PDB entry 3NMU | X-ray diffraction, 2.73 A resolution | chains A and F of the 5 polymer chains in the assembly

== Chain A ==
Name: NOP5/NOP56 related protein
Source organism: Pyrococcus furiosus
UniProt: Q8U4M1 (Q8U4M1_PYRFU); residues 8-373 here correspond to UniProt positions 4-369 (UniProt number = residue number - 4)
Chain sequence (379 residues; numbered -5 to 373; the number before each row is that of its first residue; numbers below 1 keep their minus sign (Met-5 is residue -5)):
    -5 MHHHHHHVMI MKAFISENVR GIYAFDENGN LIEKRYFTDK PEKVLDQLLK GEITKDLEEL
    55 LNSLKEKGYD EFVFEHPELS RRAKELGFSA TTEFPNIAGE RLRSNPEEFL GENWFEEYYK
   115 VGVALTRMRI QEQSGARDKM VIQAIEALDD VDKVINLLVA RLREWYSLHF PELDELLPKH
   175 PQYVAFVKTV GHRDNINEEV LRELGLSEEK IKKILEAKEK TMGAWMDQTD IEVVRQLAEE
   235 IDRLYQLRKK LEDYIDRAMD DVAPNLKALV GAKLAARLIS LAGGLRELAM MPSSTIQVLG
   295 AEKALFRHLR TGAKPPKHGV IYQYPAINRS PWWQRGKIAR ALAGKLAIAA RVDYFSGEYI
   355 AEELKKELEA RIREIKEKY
Disordered / not traced: -5 to 7

== Chain F ==
Name: Fibrillarin-like rRNA/tRNA 2'-O-methyltransferase
Source organism: Pyrococcus furiosus
Notes: EC 2.1.1.-
UniProt: Q8U4M2 (FLPA_PYRFU); numbering as in UniProt (aligned over 1-227)
Chain sequence (234 residues; row label = number of the first residue in the row; numbers below 1 keep their minus sign (Met-6 is residue -6)):
    -6 MHHHHHHMVE VKKHKFPGVY VVIDDDGSEK IATKNLVPGQ RVYGERVIKW EGEEYRIWNP
    54 HRSKLGAAIV NGLKNFPIKP GKSVLYLGIA SGTTASHVSD IVGWEGKIYG IEFSPRVLRE
   114 LVPIVEERRN IIPILGDATK PEEYRALVTK VDVIFEDVAQ PTQAKILIDN AKAYLKRGGY
   174 GMIAVKSRSI DVTKEPEQVF KEVERELSEY FEVIERLNLE PYEKDHALFV VRKP
Disordered / not traced: -6 to 0
Ligand contacts: S-adenosylmethionine (SAM): Lys57, Gly81, Ala83, Ile104, Glu105, Phe106, Ser107, Val110, Gly129, Asp130, Ala131, Thr132, Asp150, Val151, Gln153
UniProt features mapped onto this chain:
  - binding site (S-adenosyl-L-methionine): Thr86, Thr87, Glu105, Phe106, Asp130, Ala131, Asp150 to Gln153

== Interface between chain A and chain F ==
Pairs across the interface (74):
  Glu11(A) with Arg138(F), salt bridge; Ala139(F)
  Asn12(A) with Ala139(F)
  Val13(A) with Ala139(F)
  Leu39(A) with Ala139(F), hydrophobic
  Leu42(A) with Arg138(F)
  Leu43(A) with Glu136(F); Arg138(F), hydrogen bond (backbone-side chain); Ala139(F)
  Glu69(A) with Glu135(F); Arg138(F)
  His70(A) with Glu136(F), salt bridge; Arg138(F)
  Phe88(A) with Pro134(F), hydrophobic; Glu135(F); Tyr167(F)
  Pro89(A) with Lys165(F); Ala166(F), hydrophobic
  Glu94(A) with Lys143(F)
  Arg97(A) with Arg138(F); Val141(F); Thr142(F); Lys143(F), hydrogen bond (backbone-backbone); Ala166(F), hydrogen bond (side chain-backbone); Tyr167(F)
  Ser98(A) with Lys143(F)
  Pro100(A) with Thr142(F)
  Trp108(A) with Lys100(F); Tyr102(F); Thr142(F)
  Phe109(A) with Lys100(F); Tyr102(F); Arg122(F); Ile125(F), hydrophobic
  Tyr112(A) with Ile125(F); Ala139(F); Leu140(F); Val141(F); Thr142(F)
  Tyr113(A) with Val118(F), hydrogen bond (side chain-backbone); Glu119(F); Arg122(F); Ile124(F); Ile125(F), hydrophobic
  Gly116(A) with Ile125(F); Pro126(F)
  Leu119(A) with Leu140(F), hydrophobic
  Thr120(A) with Leu111(F); Pro126(F), hydrogen bond (side chain-backbone); Ile127(F); Leu128(F)
  Arg123(A) with Leu128(F), hydrogen bond (side chain-backbone)
  Ile124(A) with Pro108(F); Arg112(F)
  Gln125(A) with Arg112(F), hydrogen bond (backbone-side chain)
  Gln127(A) with Arg112(F), hydrogen bond (backbone-side chain)
  Ser128(A) with Arg112(F)
  Asp254(A) with Pro108(F)
  Asp255(A) with Arg109(F); Arg112(F), salt bridge
  Val256(A) with Arg109(F)
  Pro258(A) with Ser107(F)
  Asp347(A) with Arg109(F), hydrogen bond (backbone-side chain)
  Ser350(A) with Val110(F)
  Gly351(A) with Ser107(F), hydrogen bond (backbone-side chain); Arg109(F); Val110(F)
  Tyr353(A) with Phe106(F), hydrophobic; Gln153(F)
  Glu356(A) with Gln153(F); Pro154(F)
  Glu357(A) with Ala152(F); Ser182(F), hydrogen bond
  Lys360(A) with Ile183(F), hydrogen bond (side chain-backbone)
Interface residues without a listed pair, chain A (47 interface residues in all): Ser10, Lys44, Val117, Arg121, Glu126, Leu279, Tyr348, Glu352, Ile354, Glu361
Interface residues without a listed pair, chain F (41 interface residues in all): Ile101, Val115, Arg121, Asn123, Tyr137, Arg181, Val185

== Overview ==
47 residues of chain A and 41 residues of chain F are in contact, with 12 hydrogen bonds and 3 salt bridges.
Polar contacts include Glu11(A)-Arg138(F), His70(A)-Glu136(F) and Asp255(A)-Arg112(F). Chain F binds
S-adenosylmethionine. From UniProt: 10 S-adenosyl-L-methionine-binding residues on chain F.
Chain A is NOP5/NOP56 related protein and chain F is Fibrillarin-like rRNA/tRNA 2'-O-methyltransferase, both
from Pyrococcus furiosus; the structure, Crystal Structure of substrate-bound halfmer box C/D RNP, was
determined by X-ray diffraction (same publication as 3NVI and 3NVK).
